7R7S - chains A and B of the 8 polymer chains in the assembly; structure by electron microscopy, 4.23 A resolution (low resolution: residue-level contacts below are approximate; hydrogen-bond / salt-bridge calls are withheld).

# Chain A (and B)
Protein: Transitional endoplasmic reticulum ATPase
Source organism: Homo sapiens
Notes: EC 3.6.4.6; chain B of this document is another copy of the same molecule, construct and numbering; everything in this record applies to it too
UniProt: P55072 (TERA_HUMAN); residues 1-806 here = UniProt positions 1-806
Amino-acid sequence (806 residues; each row starts with the number of its first residue):
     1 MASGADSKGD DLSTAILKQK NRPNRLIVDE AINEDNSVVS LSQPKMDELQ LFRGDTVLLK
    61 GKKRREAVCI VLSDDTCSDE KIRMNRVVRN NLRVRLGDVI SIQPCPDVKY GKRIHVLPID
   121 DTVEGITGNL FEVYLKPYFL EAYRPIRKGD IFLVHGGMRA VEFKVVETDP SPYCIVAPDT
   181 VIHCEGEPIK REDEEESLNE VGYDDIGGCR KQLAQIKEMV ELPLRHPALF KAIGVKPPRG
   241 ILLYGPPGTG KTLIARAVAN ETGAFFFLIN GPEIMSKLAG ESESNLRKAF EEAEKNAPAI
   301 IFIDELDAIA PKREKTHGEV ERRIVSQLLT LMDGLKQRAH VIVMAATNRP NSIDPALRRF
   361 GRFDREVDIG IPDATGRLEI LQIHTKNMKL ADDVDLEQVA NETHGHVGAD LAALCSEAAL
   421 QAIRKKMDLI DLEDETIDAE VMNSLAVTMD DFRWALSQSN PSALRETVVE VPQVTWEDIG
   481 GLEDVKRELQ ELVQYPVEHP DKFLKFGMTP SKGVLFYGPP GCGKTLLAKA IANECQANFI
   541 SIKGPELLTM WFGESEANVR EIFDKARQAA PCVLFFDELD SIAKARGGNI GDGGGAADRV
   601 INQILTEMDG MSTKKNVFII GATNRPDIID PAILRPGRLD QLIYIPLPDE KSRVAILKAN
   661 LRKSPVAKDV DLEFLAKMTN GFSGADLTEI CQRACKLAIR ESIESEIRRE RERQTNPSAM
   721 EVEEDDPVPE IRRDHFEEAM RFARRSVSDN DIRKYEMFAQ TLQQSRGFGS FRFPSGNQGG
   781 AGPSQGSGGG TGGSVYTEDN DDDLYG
Disordered / not traced: 1-20, 431-437, 554-556, 587-594, 714-725, 773-806 (chain B: 1-197, 432-437, 589-594, 715-724, 771-806)
Differences from the reference sequence: engineered mutation H155 (Arg in P55072)
Residues lining bound ligands:
  - ATP-gamma-S (AGS; phosphothiophosphoric acid-adenylate ester), molecule 1: D205, I206, G207, P247, G248, T249, G250, K251, T252, L253, D304, I380, I383, G408, A409, A412
  - ATP-gamma-S (AGS), molecule 2: D478, G480, G481, P520, G521, C522, G523, K524, T525, L526, K543, D577, E578, P648, S652, I656, A685, D686, T688
  - ATP-gamma-S (AGS), molecule 3: R635, P636, R638
From the paper describing this entry:
  - conformationally variable residues: R635
  - mutagenesis - R155H/R635A, R635A: abolished catalytic activity
  - mutagenesis - R155H/R359A: decreased catalytic activity
  - disease-associated variants - R155H: increased catalytic activity
  - mutagenesis - R155H/R359A, R155H/R635A (Kd 228 nM): decreased binding to NSFL1 cofactor p47
  - mutagenesis - R155H/R635A: unchanged catalytic activity with NSFL1 cofactor p47

# Interface between chain A and chain B
Residue-residue contacts (125):
  P247(A) with R359(B); F360(B)
  N270(A) with D333(B)
  P272(A) with S326(B); L329(B); T330(B)
  E273(A) with T330(B)
  M275(A) with S326(B)
  S276(A) with R323(B); S326(B); Q327(B); T330(B)
  L278(A) with R323(B)
  E305(A) with R313(B)
  H317(A) with H317(B); R322(B)
  G318(A) with R322(B)
  R349(A) with R313(B)
  H384(A) with V235(B)
  M388(A) with A232(B)
  E402(A) with K614(B)
  V407(A) with F360(B)
  A409(A) with F360(B)
  A412(A) with V235(B)
  S416(A) with V235(B)
  A419(A) with I233(B)
  L420(A) with L222(B)
  I423(A) with L229(B); A232(B)
  R424(A) with E218(B)
  D428(A) with E221(B); R225(B); H226(B)
  L429(A) with H226(B)
  M442(A) with A228(B); L229(B); K231(B)
  N443(A) with K231(B)
  L445(A) with K231(B); A232(B)
  N460(A) with Q568(B)
  P461(A) with K615(B)
  S462(A) with F360(B)
  L464(A) with R567(B); K615(B)
  R465(A) with R560(B); E607(B)
  P520(A) with R635(B)
  G521(A) with R635(B)
  K543(A) with D609(B); R638(B)
  P545(A) with N602(B); T606(B)
  E546(A) with T606(B)
  L548(A) with N602(B)
  T549(A) with N602(B); Q603(B); T606(B)
  F552(A) with W551(B); E556(B); R599(B)
  G553(A) with E556(B)
  R625(A) with S765(B)
  A659(A) with G507(B)
  N660(A) with L504(B); K505(B); F506(B); G507(B)
  L661(A) with K502(B); F503(B); L504(B); K505(B); F506(B); M508(B); T509(B); P510(B)
  R662(A) with P496(B); K502(B); F503(B); L504(B); K505(B); F506(B); M508(B); T509(B); P510(B); S511(B)
  K663(A) with D501(B); K502(B); F503(B); L504(B); K505(B); F506(B)
  S664(A) with K505(B); F506(B)
  V666(A) with K505(B)
  C691(A) with G507(B)
  Q692(A) with M508(B); T509(B); S511(B)
  R693(A) with E488(B); Q641(B)
  C695(A) with G507(B); M508(B)
  K696(A) with M508(B)
  A698(A) with F506(B)
  I699(A) with K502(B); F506(B); M508(B)
  R700(A) with E491(B)
  S702(A) with K502(B)
  I703(A) with Y495(B); H499(B)
  P729(A) with F506(B)
  R744(A) with A759(B); Q760(B); L762(B)
  R745(A) with Q763(B)
  S746(A) with L762(B); Q763(B)
  V747(A) with Q763(B)
  S748(A) with Q763(B); R766(B)
  N750(A) with R766(B)
  D751(A) with S765(B); R766(B)
Interface residues without a listed pair, chain A (83 interface residues in all): E192, D193, S197, G248, K277, D307, V320, E321, D410, C415, I430, L456, S457, S459, P665, D686
Interface residues without a listed pair, chain B (71 interface residues in all): F230, P237, E319, Q337, D364, R487, L492, E498, L605, P636, Q764

# Overview
The interface between chain A and chain B involves 83 residues on one side and 71 on the other. Bound to chain
A: 3 copies of ATP-gamma-S. From the paper: R155H/R635A and R635A of chain A abolish catalytic activity;
conformational variability at R635(A); 4 substitutions were tested in all.
Chain A and chain B are both Transitional endoplasmic reticulum ATPase (Homo sapiens); the structure,
p47-bound p97-R155H mutant with ATPgammaS, was determined by electron microscopy together with 7L5W, 7L5X,
7R7T and 7R7U from the same study.
